7KH0 - chains B and S of the 7 polymer chains in the assembly; structure by electron microscopy, 2.80 A resolution.

[Chain B]
Name: Guanine nucleotide-binding protein G(I)/G(S)/G(T) subunit beta-1
From: Homo sapiens
UniProt: P62873 (GBB1_HUMAN); residues 2-340 here = UniProt positions 2-340
Sequence (350 residues; numbered -9 to 340; the number before each row is that of its first residue; numbers below 1 keep their minus sign (His-9 is residue -9)):
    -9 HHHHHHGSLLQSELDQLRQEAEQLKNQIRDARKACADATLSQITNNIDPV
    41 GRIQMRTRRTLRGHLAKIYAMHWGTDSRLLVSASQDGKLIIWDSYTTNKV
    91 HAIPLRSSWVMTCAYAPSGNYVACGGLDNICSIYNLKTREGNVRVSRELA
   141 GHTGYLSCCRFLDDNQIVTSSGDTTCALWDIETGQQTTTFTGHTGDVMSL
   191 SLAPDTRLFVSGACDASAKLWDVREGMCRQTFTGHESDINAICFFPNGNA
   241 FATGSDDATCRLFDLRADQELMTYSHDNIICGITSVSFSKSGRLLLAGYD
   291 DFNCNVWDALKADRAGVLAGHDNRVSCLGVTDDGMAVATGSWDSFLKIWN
Disordered / not traced: -9 to 1
Differences from the reference sequence: expression tag (-9 to 1)

[Chain S]
Name: Single Fab chain (scFv16)
From: Homo sapiens
Notes: antibody fragment or engineered binder
Sequence (248 residues; row label = number of the first residue in the row):
     1 DVQLVESGGGLVQPGGSRKLSCSASGFAFSSFGMHWVRQAPEKGLEWVAY
    51 ISSGSGTIYYADTVKGRFTISRDDPKNTLFLQMTSLRSEDTAMYYCVRSI
   101 YYYGSSPFDFWGQGTTLTVSSGGGGSGGGGSGGGGSDIVMTQATSSVPVT
   151 PGLSVSISCRSSKSLLHSNGNTYLYWFLQRPGQSPQLLIYRMSNLASGVP
   201 DRFSGSGSGTAFTLTISRLEAEDVGVYYCMQHLEYPLTFGAGTKLELK
Disordered / not traced: 123-134
Disulfide bonds: Cys22-Cys96, Cys159-Cys229

[Chain B / chain S interface]
Pairs across the interface (10; chain B residue first):
  Asp66(B) - Tyr103(S)
  Arg68(B) - Tyr103(S)
  Leu69(B) - Tyr103(S)  hydrophobic
  Val90(B) - Tyr102(S)  hydrophobic
  Arg129(B) - Val2(S)
  Arg129(B) - Arg98(S)  hydrogen bond (backbone-side chain)
  Glu130(B) - Gly26(S)
  Glu130(B) - Phe27(S)
  Glu130(B) - Ala28(S)  hydrogen bond (backbone-backbone)
  Gly131(B) - Phe32(S)
Other interface residues (no listed pair), chain B (8 interface residues in all): His91
Other interface residues (no listed pair), chain S (9 interface residues in all): Phe110

[In short]
Chain B and chain S form an interface of 8 and 9 residues respectively, with 2 hydrogen bonds. Polar pairs
include Arg129(B)-Arg98(S) and Glu130(B)-Ala28(S).
Chain B is Guanine nucleotide-binding protein G(I)/G(S)/G(T) subunit beta-1 and chain S is Single Fab chain
(scFv16), both from Homo sapiens; the structure, Cryo-EM structure of the human arginine vasopressin
AVP-vasopressin receptor V2R-Gs signaling complex, was determined by electron microscopy.
